7MCA - chains G and I of the 9 polymer chains in the assembly; structure by electron microscopy, 3.60 A resolution.

Chain G:
Molecule: 85-nt DNA strand
Sequence (85 nucleotides; each row starts with the number of its first residue):
     1 GTTATTTTACAGATTTTATGTTTAGATCTTTTATGCTTGCTTTTCAAAAG
    51 GCCTGCAGGCAAGTGCACAAACAATACTTAAATAA
Not modelled in the structure: 1-4, 55-85

Chain I:
Protein: Cell division control protein 6
Organism: Saccharomyces cerevisiae
UniProt: P09119 (CDC6_YEAST); the construct has insertions or renumbered stretches relative to UniProt, so the offset changes along the chain: 2-73 = UniProt 1-72; 80-513 = UniProt 80-513
Chain sequence (513 residues; each row starts with the number of its first residue; note: 6 numbers in that range are skipped by the numbering (no residue carries them; nothing is unmodelled there); a row labelled like 73A-73G holds insertion residues (73A, then the next letters in order)):
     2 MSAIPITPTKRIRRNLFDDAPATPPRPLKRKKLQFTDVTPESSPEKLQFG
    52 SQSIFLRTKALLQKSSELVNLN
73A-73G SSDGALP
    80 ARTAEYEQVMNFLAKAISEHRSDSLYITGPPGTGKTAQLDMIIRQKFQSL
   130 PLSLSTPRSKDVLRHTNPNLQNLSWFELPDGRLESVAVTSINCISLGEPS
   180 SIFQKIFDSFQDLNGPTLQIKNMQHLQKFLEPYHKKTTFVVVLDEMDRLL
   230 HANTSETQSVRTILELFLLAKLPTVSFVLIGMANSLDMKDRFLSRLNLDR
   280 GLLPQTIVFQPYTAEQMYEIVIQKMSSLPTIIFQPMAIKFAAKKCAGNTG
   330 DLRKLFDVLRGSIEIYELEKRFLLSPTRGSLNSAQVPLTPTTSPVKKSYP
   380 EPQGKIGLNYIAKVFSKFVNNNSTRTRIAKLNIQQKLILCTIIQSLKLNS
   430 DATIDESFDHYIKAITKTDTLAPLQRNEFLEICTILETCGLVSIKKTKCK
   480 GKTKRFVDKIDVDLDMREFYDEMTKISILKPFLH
Not modelled in the structure: 2-60, 73A-73G, 130-162, 350-382, 447-450, 513
Curated features (UniProtKB/Swiss-Prot):
  - motif: Pro28 to Leu34 (Nuclear localization signal)
  - binding site (ATP): Gly108 to Thr115
  - modified residue: Thr368 (Phosphothreonine)
Bound ions: Mg2+: Thr115 (together with ATP-gamma-S)
Residues lining bound ligands: ATP-gamma-S (AGS; phosphothiophosphoric acid-adenylate ester): Asn73, Ala80, Arg81, Thr82, Pro109, Pro110, Gly111, Thr112, Gly113, Lys114, Thr115, Ala116, Glu224, Asn263, Ser264, Met296, Leu331, Arg332, Phe335
From the paper describing this entry:
  - binding site for the 85-nt DNA strand (chain G): Lys479, Lys481, Lys483
  - conformationally variable residues (domain motion): Lys477 to Lys483
  - binding site for ATP-gamma-S: Lys114 (proposed by the authors, not directly observed)

How chain G and chain I interact:
Residue-residue contacts (5; chain G residue first):
  DT29(G) - Lys479(I)  salt bridge to the phosphate
  DT29(G) - Lys483(I)  sugar contact
  DT30(G) - Gly480(I)  phosphate contact
  DT30(G) - Lys483(I)  phosphate contact
  DT31(G) - Lys481(I)  salt bridge to the phosphate
Also at the interface, not in a pair above, chain G (4 interface residues in all): DT15
Also at the interface, not in a pair above, chain I (5 interface residues in all): Thr196

Overview:
4 residues of chain G and 5 residues of chain I are in contact, with 2 salt bridges. Among the polar pairs are
DT29(G)-Lys479(I) and DT31(G)-Lys481(I). Chain I binds ATP-gamma-S. The paper reports a binding site for the
85-nt DNA strand (chain G) at Lys479(I), Lys481(I) and Lys483(I); a binding site for ATP-gamma-S at Lys114(I).
Chain G is an 85-nt DNA strand and chain I is Cell division control protein 6 (Saccharomyces cerevisiae); the
structure, Structure of the S. cerevisiae origin recognition complex bound to the replication initiator Cdc6
and the ..., was determined by electron microscopy.
